PDB entry 9Q91 | electron microscopy, 7.20 A resolution (low resolution: residue-level contacts below are approximate; hydrogen-bond / salt-bridge calls are withheld) | chains 5 and M of the 14 polymer chains in the assembly

Chain 5:
Molecule: Psp operon transcriptional activator
Source organism: Escherichia coli K-12
UniProtKB: P37344 (PSPF_ECOLI); numbering as in UniProt (aligned over 1-259)
Chain sequence (259 residues; row label = number of the first residue in the row):
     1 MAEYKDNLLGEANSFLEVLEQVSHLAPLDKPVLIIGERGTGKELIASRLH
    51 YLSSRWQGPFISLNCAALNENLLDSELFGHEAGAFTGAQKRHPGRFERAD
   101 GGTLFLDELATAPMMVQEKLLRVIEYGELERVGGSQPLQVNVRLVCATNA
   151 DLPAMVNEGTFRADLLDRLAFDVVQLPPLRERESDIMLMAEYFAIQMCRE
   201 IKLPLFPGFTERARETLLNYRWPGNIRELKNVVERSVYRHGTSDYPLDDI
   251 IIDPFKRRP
Disordered / not traced: 1-4
Swiss-Prot annotation at these positions:
  - binding site (ATP): Gly36 to Glu43, Ala99 to Glu108
Reported in the primary citation:
  - catalytic residues: Asn64, Asp107, Glu108, Arg162, Arg168 (citing earlier work)

Chain M:
Molecule: RNA polymerase sigma-54 factor
Source organism: Klebsiella pneumoniae
UniProtKB: A0A377VEN9 (A0A377VEN9_KLEPN); residues 24-475 here correspond to UniProt positions 2-453 (UniProt number = residue number - 22)
Chain sequence (475 residues; numbered 1 to 475; the number before each row is that of its first residue):
     1 MKQGLQLRLSLAMTPQLQQAIRLLQLSTLELQQELQQALESNPLLEQTDL
    51 HDEVEAKEVEDRESLDTVDALEQKEMPDELPLDASWDEIYTAGTPSGNGV
   101 DYQDDELPVYQGETTQTLQDYLMWQVELTPFTDTDRAIATSIVDAVDDTG
   151 YLTIQIEDIVDSIGDDEIGLEEVEAVLKRIQRFDPVGVAAKDLRDCLLIQ
   201 LSQFAKETPWLEEARLIISDHLDLLANHDFRTLMRVTRLKEEVLKEAVNL
   251 IQSLDPRPGQSIQTSEPEYVIPDVLVRKVSGRWTVELNADSIPRLKINQQ
   301 YAAMGNSARNDADGQFIRSNLQEARWLIKSLESRNDTLLRVSRCIVEQQQ
   351 AFFEQGEEYMKPMVLADIAQAVEMHESTISRVTTQKYLHSPRGIFELKYF
   401 FSSHVNTEGGGEASSTAIRALVKKLIAAENPAKPLSDSKLTSMLSEQGIM
   451 VARRTVAKYRESLSIPPSNQRKQLV
Disordered / not traced: 9-10, 47-106
Sequence notes: initiating methionine (1); expression tag (2-23)

Interface between chain 5 and chain M:
Pairs across the interface (11; chain 5 residue first):
  Asn71(5) - Met1(M)
  Asn71(5) - Lys2(M)
  Asn71(5) - Gln3(M)
  Leu72(5) - Met1(M)
  Phe85(5) - Leu5(M)
  Thr86(5) - Leu5(M)
  Thr86(5) - Gln6(M)
  Thr86(5) - Leu7(M)
  Gly87(5) - Leu5(M)
  Gly87(5) - Gln6(M)
  Ala88(5) - Gln6(M)
Interface residues without a listed pair, chain 5 (7 interface residues in all): Asn69

Overview:
7 residues of chain 5 face 6 of chain M across their interface. UniProt lists 18 ATP-binding residues on chain
5. From the paper: catalytic residues Asn64(5), Asp107(5) and Glu108(5) among others.
Chain 5 is Psp operon transcriptional activator (Escherichia coli K-12) and chain M is RNA polymerase sigma-54
factor (Klebsiella pneumoniae); the structure, CryoEM structure of bacterial transcription intermediate
complex mediated by activator PspF containing nifH promoter DNA containing ..., was determined by electron
microscopy together with 9Q92, 9Q93, 9Q94, 9Q95, 9Q96, 9Q97 and 9Q98 from the same study.
